Entry 6FZJ (X-ray diffraction, 2.01 A resolution); this record covers chains A and C.

== Chain A ==
Protein: Peroxisome proliferator-activated receptor gamma
Source organism: Homo sapiens
Reference sequence: P37231 (PPARG_HUMAN); residue numbers follow UniProt; this construct covers 231-505
Chain sequence (275 residues; row label = number of the first residue in the row):
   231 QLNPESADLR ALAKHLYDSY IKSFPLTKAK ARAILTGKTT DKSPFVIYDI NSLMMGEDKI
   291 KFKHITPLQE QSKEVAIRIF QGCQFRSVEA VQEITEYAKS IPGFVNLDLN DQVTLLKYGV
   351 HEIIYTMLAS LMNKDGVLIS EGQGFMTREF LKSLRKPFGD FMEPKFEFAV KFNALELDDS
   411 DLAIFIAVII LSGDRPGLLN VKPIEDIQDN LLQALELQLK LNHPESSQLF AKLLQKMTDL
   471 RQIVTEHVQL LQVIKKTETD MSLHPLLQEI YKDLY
Not modelled in the structure: 231-236, 298-299
Construct notes: engineered mutation Ile280 (Met in P37231)
UniProt features mapped onto this chain:
  - motif: Pro495 to Asp503 (9aaTAD)
  - binding site (rosiglitazone): Gln314 to Ser317, His351, His477, Tyr501
  - cross-link: Lys252 (Glycyl lysine isopeptide (Lys-Gly) (interchain with G-Cter in ubiquitin))
  - natural variant: Gln314 (Q314P: In colon cancer), Arg316 (R316H: In colon cancer), Val318 (V318M: In diabetes), Phe388 (F388L: In FPLD3), Arg425 (R425C: In FPLD3), Pro495 (P495L: In diabetes)
  - mutagenesis: Lys252 (K252R: More than 50% loss of ubiquitination)
Residues lining bound ligands: EDK ((2S)-3-[4-[2-[methyl(pyridin-2-yl)amino]ethoxy]phenyl]-2-[[2-(phenylcarbonyl)phenyl]amino]propanoic acid): Phe292, Ile309, Phe310, Gly312, Cys313, Gln314, Arg316, Ser317, His351, Ile354, Tyr355, Leu358, Val367, Ile369, Met376, Phe388, Phe391, Met392, His477, Leu481, Leu493, Leu497, Tyr501
From the paper describing this entry:
  - contacts within the chain: Ile280-Val305
  - mutagenesis - S249L, I290M, T475M: increased signaling
  - mutagenesis - T475M (2-fold): increased binding to RXRalpha
  - mutagenesis - I290M, T475M: increased binding to MED1
  - disease-associated variants - I290M: increased signaling
  - post-translational modification sites: Ser273 (citing earlier work)

== Chain C ==
Protein: Peroxisome proliferator-activated receptor gamma coactivator 1-alpha
Chain sequence (14 residues; row label = number of the first residue in the row):
   139 EEPSLLKKLL LAPA
Not modelled in the structure: 139-140

== Chain A / chain C interface ==
Residue-residue contacts (21):
  Gln322(A) with Leu147(C)
  Thr325(A) with Leu147(C); Leu148(C)
  Lys329(A) with Leu147(C), hydrogen bond (side chain-backbone); Leu148(C); Ala150(C), hydrogen bond (side chain-backbone)
  Phe334(A) with Leu148(C), hydrophobic
  Leu339(A) with Lys145(C); Leu149(C), hydrophobic
  Asn340(A) with Lys145(C), hydrogen bond
  Gln342(A) with Leu148(C)
  Val343(A) with Leu144(C), hydrophobic; Lys145(C); Leu148(C), hydrophobic
  Leu346(A) with Leu148(C), hydrophobic
  Pro495(A) with Leu143(C)
  Leu496(A) with Leu143(C); Leu144(C), hydrophobic
  Glu499(A) with Ser142(C), hydrogen bond; Leu143(C), hydrogen bond (side chain-backbone); Leu144(C), hydrogen bond (side chain-backbone)
Other interface residues (no listed pair), chain A (14 interface residues in all): Lys347, Ile500
Other interface residues (no listed pair), chain C (10 interface residues in all): Pro141, Ala152

== Summary ==
The interface between chain A and chain C involves 14 residues on one side and 10 on the other, with 6
hydrogen bonds. Polar contacts include Lys329(A)-Leu147(C), Lys329(A)-Ala150(C) and Asn340(A)-Lys145(C). Bound
to chain A: compound EDK. From the paper: S249L, I290M and T475M of chain A increase signaling; a modification
site at Ser273(A).
Here chain A is Peroxisome proliferator-activated receptor gamma (Homo sapiens) and chain C is Peroxisome
proliferator-activated receptor gamma coactivator 1-alpha. Entry 6FZJ (PPAR gamma mutant complex) was
determined by X-ray diffraction, deposited together with 6FZF, 6FZG, 6FZP and 6FZY.
